Entry 5OI8 (X-ray diffraction, 2.35 A resolution); this record covers chain A.

[Chain A]
Protein: Pol protein
Source organism: Human immunodeficiency virus 1
UniProt: I0BY59 (I0BY59_9HIV1); residues 50-212 here = UniProt positions 50-212
Chain sequence (182 residues; row label = number of the first residue in the row):
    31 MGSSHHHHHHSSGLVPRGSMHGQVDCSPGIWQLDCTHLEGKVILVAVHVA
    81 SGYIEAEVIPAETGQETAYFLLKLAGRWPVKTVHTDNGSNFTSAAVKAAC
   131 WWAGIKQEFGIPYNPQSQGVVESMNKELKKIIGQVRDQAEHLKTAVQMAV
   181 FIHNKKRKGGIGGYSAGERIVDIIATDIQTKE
Unresolved in the structure: 31-56, 138-153, 189-193, 209-212
Modified residues: Cys-65 (S-(dimethylarsenic)cysteine; CAS); Cys-130 (S-(dimethylarsenic)cysteine; CAS)
Construct notes: initiating methionine (31); expression tag (32-49); conflict Ala-124 (Thr in I0BY59), Lys-185 (Phe in I0BY59), Thr-206 (Ser in I0BY59)
Ligand contacts: 9VN ((2S)-2-[4-(4,4-dimethylcyclohexen-1-yl)-2-methyl-5-pyridin-4-yl-thiophen-3-yl]-2-[(2-methylpropan-2-yl)oxy]ethanoic acid): Gln-95, Ala-98, Tyr-99, Leu-102, Ala-124, Ala-125, Ala-128, Ala-129, Trp-132, Gln-168, Ala-169, Glu-170, His-171, Lys-173, Thr-174, Met-178
Reported in the primary citation:
  - binding site for 9VN: Glu-170, His-171, Thr-174

[Overview]
Bound to chain A: compound 9VN. The paper reports a binding site for 9VN at Glu-170, His-171 and Thr-174.
Chain A is Pol protein (Human immunodeficiency virus 1); the structure, Dissociation of biochemical and
antiretroviral activities of Integrase-LEDGF Allosteric Inhibitors revealed by resistance of A125 polymorphic
..., was determined by X-ray diffraction, deposited together with 5OI2, 5OI3, 5OI5 and 5OIA.
